PDB entry 6TJW | X-ray diffraction, 2.31 A resolution | chains A and C of the 6 polymer chains in the assembly

Chain A (and C):
Protein: Hemagglutinin HA1
Source organism: Influenza A virus (A/harbour seal/Germany/1/2014(H10N7))
Notes: chain C of this document is another copy of the same molecule, construct and numbering; everything in this record applies to it too
UniProtKB: A0A0A7HR51 (A0A0A7HR51_9INFA); aligned to UniProt positions 10-331 over residues 2-323 (the alignment contains insertions or deletions, so no single offset holds)
Sequence (324 residues; numbered 0 to 323; the number before each row is that of its first residue; numbering starts at 0):
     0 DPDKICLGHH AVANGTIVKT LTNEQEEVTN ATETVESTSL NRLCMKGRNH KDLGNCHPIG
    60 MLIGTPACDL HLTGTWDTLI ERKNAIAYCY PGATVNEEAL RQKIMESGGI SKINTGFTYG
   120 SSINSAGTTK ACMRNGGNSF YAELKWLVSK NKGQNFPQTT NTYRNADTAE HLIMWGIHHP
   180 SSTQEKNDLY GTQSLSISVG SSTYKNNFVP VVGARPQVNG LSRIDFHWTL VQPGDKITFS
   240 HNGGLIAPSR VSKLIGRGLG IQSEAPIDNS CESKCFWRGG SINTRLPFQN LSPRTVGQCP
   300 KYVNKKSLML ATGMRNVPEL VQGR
Disordered / not traced: 0-1, 319-323 (chain C: 0-1, 213-218, 319-323)
Differences from the reference sequence: expression tag (0-1)
Disulfide bonds: C43-C270, C55-C67, C88-C131, C274-C298
Covalent attachments: N-acetylglucosamine (NAG) linked to N29

Interface between chain A and chain C:
Contacting residue pairs - 8 pairs, chain A then chain C:
  R214(A) - S197(C)
  R214(A) - G199(C)
  R214(A) - T237(C)
  P215(A) - G199(C)
  P215(A) - S200(C)
  P215(A) - K204(C)
  R222(A) - K204(C)
  D224(A) - K204(C)
Interface residues without a listed pair, chain A (6 interface residues in all): V210, G212
Interface residues without a listed pair, chain C (8 interface residues in all): V198, N206, S239

Summary:
The interface between chain A and chain C involves 6 residues on one side and 8 on the other.
N-acetylglucosamine is covalently linked to N29(A).
Chain A and chain C are both Hemagglutinin HA1 (Influenza A virus (A/harbour seal/Germany/1/2014(H10N7))); the
structure, Crystal structure of the haemagglutinin mutant (Gln226Leu, Del228) from an H10N7 seal influenza
virus isolated in ..., was determined by X-ray diffraction, deposited together with 6TJY, 6TVA, 6TVB, 6TVC,
6TVD, 6TVF and 9 further entries.
